Entry 8Y18 (electron microscopy, 3.04 A resolution); this record covers chains A and B.

== Chain A ==
Name: Angiotensin-converting enzyme 2
From: Homo sapiens
Notes: EC 3.4.17.23, 3.4.17.-
UniProtKB: Q9BYF1 (ACE2_HUMAN); numbering as in UniProt (aligned over 19-615)
Sequence (603 residues; each row starts with the number of its first residue):
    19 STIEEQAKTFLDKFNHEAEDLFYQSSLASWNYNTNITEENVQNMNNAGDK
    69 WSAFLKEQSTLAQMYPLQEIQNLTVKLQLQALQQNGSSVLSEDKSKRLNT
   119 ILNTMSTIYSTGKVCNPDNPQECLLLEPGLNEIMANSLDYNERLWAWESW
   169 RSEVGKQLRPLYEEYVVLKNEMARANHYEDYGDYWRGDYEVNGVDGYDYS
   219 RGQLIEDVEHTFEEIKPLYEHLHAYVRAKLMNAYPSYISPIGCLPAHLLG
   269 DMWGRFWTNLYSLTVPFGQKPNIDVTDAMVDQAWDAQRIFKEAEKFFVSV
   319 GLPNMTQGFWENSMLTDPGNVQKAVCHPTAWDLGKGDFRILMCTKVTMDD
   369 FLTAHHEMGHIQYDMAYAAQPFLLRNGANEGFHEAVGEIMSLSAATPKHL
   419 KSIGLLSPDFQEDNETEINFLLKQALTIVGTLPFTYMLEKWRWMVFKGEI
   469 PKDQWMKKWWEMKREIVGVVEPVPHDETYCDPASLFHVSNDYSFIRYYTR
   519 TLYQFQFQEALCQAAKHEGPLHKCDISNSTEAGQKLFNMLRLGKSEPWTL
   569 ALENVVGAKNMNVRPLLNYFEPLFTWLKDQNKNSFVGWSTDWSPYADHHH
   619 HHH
Not modelled in the structure: 615-621
Sequence notes: expression tag (616-621)
Disulfides: Cys-133/Cys-141, Cys-344/Cys-361, Cys-530/Cys-542
Glycans and other covalent adducts: N-acetylglucosamine (NAG) linked to Asn-53, Asn-103, Asn-322, Asn-432, Asn-546; glycan linked to Asn-90
Metal / ion sites: Zn2+: His-374, His-378, Glu-402
UniProt features mapped onto this chain:
  - region (Interaction with SARS-CoV spike glycoprotein): Asp-30 to Tyr-41, Met-82 to Pro-84, Lys-353 to Arg-357
  - active site: Glu-375 (Proton acceptor), His-505 (Proton donor)
  - binding site (chloride): Arg-169, Trp-477, Lys-481
  - binding site (substrate): Arg-273, His-345, Pro-346, Tyr-515
  - binding site (Zn(2+)): His-374, His-378, Glu-402
  - glycosylation (N-linked (GlcNAc...) asparagine): Asn-53, Asn-90, Asn-103, Asn-322, Asn-432, Asn-546
  - mutagenesis: Ser-19 (S19P: Increases slightly the interaction with RBD domain of SARS-CoV-2 spike protein), Gln-24 to Lys-26 (Slightly inhibits interaction with SARS-CoV spike glycoprotein), Gln-24 (Q24T: Increases slightly the interaction with RBD domain of SARS-CoV-2 spike protein), Ala-25 (A25V: Increases slightly the interaction with RBD domain of SARS-CoV-2 spike protein), Thr-27 (T27Y: Increases slightly the interaction with RBD domain of SARS-CoV-2 spike protein. In sACE2.v2.2; increases interaction with RBD domain of SARS-CoV-2 spike protein ...), Leu-29 (L29F: Increases slightly the interaction with RBD domain of SARS-CoV-2 spike protein), Lys-31 (K31D: Abolishes interaction with SARS-CoV spike glycoprotein; K31Y: Increases slightly the interaction with RBD domain of SARS-CoV-2 spike protein), Asn-33 (N33D: Increases slightly the interaction with RBD domain of SARS-CoV-2 spike protein), His-34 (H34A: Increases slightly the interaction with RBD domain of SARS-CoV-2 spike protein), Glu-37 (E37A: No effect on interaction with SARS-CoV spike glycoprotein), Asp-38 (D38A: No effect on interaction with SARS-CoV spike glycoprotein), Leu-39 (L39R: Increases slightly the interaction with RBD domain of SARS-CoV-2 spike protein), 48 further mutagenesis entries in UniProt

== Chain B ==
Name: Spike glycoprotein
From: Severe acute respiratory syndrome coronavirus 2
UniProtKB: P0DTC2 (SPIKE_SARS2); aligned to UniProt positions 1-1204 over residues 4-1208 (the alignment contains insertions or deletions, so no single offset holds)
Sequence (1248 residues; each row starts with the number of its first residue; note: 1 number in that range is skipped by the numbering (no residue carries it; nothing is unmodelled there)):
     4 MFVFLVLLPLVSSQCVMPLFNLITTTQSYTNSFTRGVYYPDKVFRSSVLH
    54 LTQDLFLPFFSNVTWFHAISGTNGTKRFDNPVLPFNDGVYFASTEKSNII
   104 RGWIFGTTLDSKTQSLLIVNNATNVFIKVCEFQFCNDPFLDVYHKNNKSW
   154 MESESGVYSSANNCTFEYVSQPFLMDLEGKQGNFKNLREFVFKNIDGYFK
   204 IYSKHTPIIGRDFPQGFSALEPLVDLPIGINITRFQTLLALNRSYLTPGD
   254 SSSGWTAGAADYYVGYLQPRTFLLKYNENGTITDAVDCALDPLSETKCTL
   304 KSFTVEKGIYQTSNFRVQPTESIVRFPNVTNLCPFHEVFNATRFASVYAW
   354 NRTRISNCVADYSVLYNFAPFFAFKCYGVSPTKLNDLCFTNVYADSFVIK
   404 GNEVSQIAPGQTGNIADYNYKLPDDFTGCVIAWNSNKLDSKHSGNYDYWY
   454 RSFRKSKLKPFERDISTEIYQAGNKPCKG
   484 KGPNCYFPLQSYGFRPTYGVGHQPYRVVVLSFELLHAPATVCGPKKSTNL
   534 VKNKCVNFNFNGLTGTGVLTKSNKKFLPFQQFGRDIVDTTDAVRDPQTLE
   584 ILDITPCSFGGVSVITPGTNTSNQVAVLYQGVNCTEVSVAIHADQLTPTW
   634 RVYSTGSNVFQTRAGCLIGAEYVNNSYECDIPIGAGVCASYQTQTKSRRR
   684 ARSVASQSIIAYTMSLGAENSVAYSNNSIAIPTNFTISVTTEILPVSMTK
   734 TSVDCTMYICGDSTECSNLLLQYGSFCTQLKRALTGIAVEQDKNTQEVFA
   784 QVKQIYKTPPIKYFGGFNFSQILPDPSKPSKRSPIEDLLFNKVTLADAGF
   834 IKQYGDCLGDIAARDLICAQKFNGLTVLPPLLTDEMIAQYTSALLAGTIT
   884 SGWTFGAGPALQIPFPMQMAYRFNGIGVTQNVLYENQKLIANQFNSAIGK
   934 IQDSLFSTPSALGKLQDVVNHNAQALNTLVKQLSSKFGAISSVLNDILSR
   984 LDPPEAEVQIDRLITGRLQSLQTYVTQQLIRAAEIRASANLAATKMSECV
  1034 LGQSKRVDFCGKGYHLMSFPQSAPHGVVFLHVTYVPAQEKNFTTAPAICH
  1084 DGKAHFPREGVFVSNGTHWFVTQRNFYEPQIITTDNTFVSGNCDVVIGIV
  1134 NNTVYDPLQLELDSFKEELDKYFKNHTSPDVDLGDISGINASVVNIQKEI
  1184 DRLNEVAKNLNESLIDLQELGKYEQGGGSGYIPEAPRDGQAYVRKDGEWV
  1234 LLSTFLGGGSAWSHPQFEK
Not modelled in the structure: 4-335, 521-1252
Sequence notes: insertion (20); variant Pro-21 (Asn17 in P0DTC2), Phe-23 (Thr19 in P0DTC2), Asn-24 (Thr20 in P0DTC2), Leu-25 (Arg21 in P0DTC2), Ile-26 (Thr22 in P0DTC2), Thr-27 (Gln23 in P0DTC2), Thr-28 (Leu24 in P0DTC2), Thr-29 (Pro25 in P0DTC2), Gln-30 (Pro26 in P0DTC2), Ser-31 (Ala27 in P0DTC2), Leu-54 (Ser50 in P0DTC2), Phe-129 (Val127 in P0DTC2), Asp-144 (Gly142 in P0DTC2), Ser-158 (Phe157 in P0DTC2), Gly-159 (Arg158 in P0DTC2), Ile-212 (Leu in P0DTC2), Gly-213 (Val in P0DTC2), Phe-216 (Leu in P0DTC2), Asn-245 (His in P0DTC2), Asp-264 (Ala in P0DTC2), Val-332 (Ile in P0DTC2), His-339 (Gly in P0DTC2), Thr-356 (Lys in P0DTC2), Phe-371 (Ser in P0DTC2), Pro-373 (Ser in P0DTC2), Phe-375 (Ser in P0DTC2), Ala-376 (Thr in P0DTC2), Lys-403 (Arg in P0DTC2), Asn-405 (Asp in P0DTC2), Ser-408 (Arg in P0DTC2), Asn-417 (Lys in P0DTC2), Lys-440 (Asn in P0DTC2), His-445 (Val in P0DTC2), Ser-446 (Gly in P0DTC2), Asp-450 (Asn in P0DTC2), Trp-452 (Leu in P0DTC2), Ser-455 (Leu in P0DTC2), Lys-460 (Asn in P0DTC2), Asn-477 (Ser in P0DTC2), Lys-478 (Thr in P0DTC2), Lys-481 (Asn in P0DTC2), Lys-484 (Glu in P0DTC2), Pro-486 (Phe in P0DTC2), Arg-498 (Gln in P0DTC2), Tyr-501 (Asn in P0DTC2), His-505 (Tyr in P0DTC2), Lys-554 (Glu in P0DTC2), Val-570 (Ala in P0DTC2), Gly-614 (Asp in P0DTC2), Ser-621 (Pro in P0DTC2), Tyr-655 (His in P0DTC2), Val-670 (Ile in P0DTC2), Lys-679 (Asn in P0DTC2), Arg-681 (Pro in P0DTC2), Lys-764 (Asn in P0DTC2), Tyr-796 (Asp in P0DTC2), Phe-939 (Ser in P0DTC2), His-954 (Gln in P0DTC2), Lys-969 (Asn in P0DTC2), Leu-1143 (Pro in P0DTC2); engineered mutation Pro-817 (Phe in P0DTC2), Pro-892 (Ala in P0DTC2), Pro-899 (Ala in P0DTC2), Pro-942 (Ala in P0DTC2), Pro-986 (Lys in P0DTC2), Pro-987 (Val in P0DTC2); expression tag (1209-1252)
Disulfides: Cys-336/Cys-361, Cys-379/Cys-432, Cys-480/Cys-488
Glycans and other covalent adducts: N-acetylglucosamine (NAG) linked to Asn-343, Asn-354
UniProt features mapped onto this chain:
  - glycosylation: Asn-334 (N-linked (GlcNAc...) (complex) asparagine)

== Chain A / chain B interface ==
Pairs across the interface (26):
  Ser-19(A) with Asn-477(B), hydrogen bond
  Gln-24(A) with Ala-475(B); Asn-487(B)
  Thr-27(A) with Phe-456(B); Tyr-489(B)
  Asp-30(A) with Phe-456(B)
  Lys-31(A) with Gln-493(B)
  His-34(A) with Tyr-453(B), hydrogen bond; Gln-493(B), hydrogen bond; Ser-494(B)
  Glu-35(A) with Gln-493(B), hydrogen bond
  Asp-38(A) with Tyr-449(B), hydrogen bond; Arg-498(B), salt bridge
  Tyr-41(A) with Arg-498(B); Thr-500(B); Tyr-501(B)
  Gln-42(A) with Tyr-449(B); Arg-498(B)
  Met-82(A) with Asn-487(B)
  Tyr-83(A) with Asn-487(B)
  Lys-353(A) with Tyr-501(B); Gly-502(B), hydrogen bond (backbone-backbone); His-505(B)
  Gly-354(A) with Gly-502(B)
  Asp-355(A) with Thr-500(B)
  Arg-357(A) with Thr-500(B), hydrogen bond
Other interface residues (no listed pair), chain A (19 interface residues in all): Phe-28, Glu-37, Asn-330
Other interface residues (no listed pair), chain B (16 interface residues in all): Ser-455, Gly-476

== Overview ==
Chain A and chain B form an interface of 19 and 16 residues respectively, with 7 hydrogen bonds and 1 salt
bridge. Polar pairs include Asp-38(A)/Arg-498(B), Ser-19(A)/Asn-477(B) and His-34(A)/Tyr-453(B).
N-acetylglucosamine is covalently linked to Asn-53(A), Asn-103(A), Asn-322(A), Asn-432(A) and Asn-546(A).
Here chain A is Angiotensin-converting enzyme 2 (Homo sapiens) and chain B is Spike glycoprotein (Severe acute
respiratory syndrome coronavirus 2). Entry 8Y18 (Cryo-EM structure of SARS-CoV-2 Omicron JN.1 RBD in complex
with human ACE2 (local refinement from the ...) was determined by electron microscopy together with 8WP8,
8XN2, 8XN3, 8XN5, 8XNF, 8XNK and 8Y16 from the same study.
